8GZF - chain A; structure by X-ray diffraction, 2.50 A resolution.

Chain A:
Name: Protein-L-histidine N-pros-methyltransferase
From: Homo sapiens
Notes: EC 2.1.1.-
UniProtKB: Q9H1A3 (METL9_HUMAN); numbering as in UniProt (aligned over 53-318)
Amino-acid sequence (266 residues; row label = number of the first residue in the row):
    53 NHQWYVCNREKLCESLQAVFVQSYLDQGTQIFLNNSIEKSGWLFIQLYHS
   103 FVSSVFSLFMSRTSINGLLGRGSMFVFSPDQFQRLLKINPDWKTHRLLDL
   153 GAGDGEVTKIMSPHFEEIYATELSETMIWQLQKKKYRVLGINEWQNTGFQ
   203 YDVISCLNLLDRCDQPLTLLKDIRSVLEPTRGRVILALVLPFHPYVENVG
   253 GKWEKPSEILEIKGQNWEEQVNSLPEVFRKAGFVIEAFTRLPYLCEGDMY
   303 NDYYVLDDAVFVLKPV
Small-molecule neighbours: S-adenosylhomocysteine (SAH): T115, M126, V128, G153, A154, G155, V159, T173, E174, L175, S176, I193, L209, N210, L211, R214, E249, Y295
UniProt features mapped onto this chain:
  - binding site (S-adenosyl-L-homocysteine): E174, N210, Y295
  - mutagenesis: T115 (T115A: Decreased binding to S-adenosyl-L-homocysteine and substrate proteins), N118 (N118A: Decreased binding to S-adenosyl-L-homocysteine and substrate proteins), R123 (R123A: Abolished binding to substrate proteins), M126 (M126A: Nearly abolished binding to substrate proteins), D151 (D151A: Abolished binding to S-adenosyl-L-homocysteine), D156 (D156A: Abolished binding to S-adenosyl-L-homocysteine), T173 (T173A: Decreased binding to S-adenosyl-L-homocysteine), E174 (E174A: Abolished protein-L-histidine N-pros-methyltransferase activity), N210 (N210D: Abolished binding to S-adenosyl-L-homocysteine), D213 (D213A: Abolished binding to substrate proteins), R214 (R214A: Decreased binding to SLC39A5 substrate; R214D: Abolished binding to S-adenosyl-L-homocysteine and substrate proteins), V241 (V241G: Reduced binding to substrate proteins), 5 further mutagenesis entries in UniProt
What the authors report for this chain:
  - binding site for S-adenosylhomocysteine: D151, G153, D156, E174, L175, I193, N210, L211, Y295
  - mutagenesis - T115A (2-10-fold), N118A (2-10-fold), T173A (2-10-fold): decreased binding to S-adenosylhomocysteine
  - mutagenesis - D151A, D156A, N210D, R214D, Y295A: abolished binding to S-adenosylhomocysteine
  - mutagenesis - N210D, D213A, Y295A: abolished catalytic activity
  - mutagenesis - T115A, N118A, R123A, M126A, D156A, T173A, D213N, D213S, R214D, V241A, Y247A, C297A, D300A: decreased catalytic activity
  - specificity-determining residues: Y295

In short:
Ligands of chain A: S-adenosylhomocysteine. From UniProt: 3 S-adenosyl-L-homocysteine-binding residues and 19
mutagenesis sites. The paper reports a binding site for S-adenosylhomocysteine at D151, G153 and D156 among
others; T115A, N118A and R123A, among others, reduce catalytic activity; 17 substitutions were tested in all.
Chain A is Protein-L-histidine N-pros-methyltransferase (Homo sapiens); the structure, Crystal Structure of
METTL9-SAH, was determined by X-ray diffraction (same publication as 8GZE).
